Entry 7F5Y (X-ray diffraction, 1.92 A resolution); this record covers chains A and B.

[Chain A (and B)]
Protein: Single-stranded DNA-binding protein
From: Mycobacterium tuberculosis (strain ATCC 25618 / H37Rv)
Notes: chain B of this document is another copy of the same molecule, construct and numbering; everything in this record applies to it too
Reference sequence: P9WGD5 (SSB_MYCTU); numbering as in UniProt (aligned over 1-164)
Amino-acid sequence (166 residues; numbered -1 to 164; the number before each row is that of its first residue; numbers below 1 keep their minus sign (Lys-1 is residue -1)):
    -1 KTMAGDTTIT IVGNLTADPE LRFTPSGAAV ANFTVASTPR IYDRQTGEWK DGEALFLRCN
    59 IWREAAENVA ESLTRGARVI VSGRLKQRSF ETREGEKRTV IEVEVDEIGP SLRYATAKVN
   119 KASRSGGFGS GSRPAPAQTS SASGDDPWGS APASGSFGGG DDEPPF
Unresolved in the structure: 39-47, 89-91, 120-164 (chain B: -1 to 0, 121-164)
Sequence notes: expression tag (-1 to 0)
Curated features (UniProtKB/Swiss-Prot):
  - mutagenesis: Asn12 (N12S: 2-fold increase of stimulation of DnaB helicase activity; when associated with L-132), Phe21 (F21L: No longer stimulates DnaB helicase activity), Pro132 (P132L: 2-fold increase of stimulation of DnaB helicase activity; when associated with S-12), Pro145 to Phe164 (Loss of interaction with DnaB, weakly stimulates helicase activity of DnaB), Phe155 to Phe164 (Still interacts with DnaB)

[Chain A / chain B interface]
Contacting residue pairs (67; chain A residue first):
  Lys-1(A) with Tyr40(B); Trp47(B)
  Thr0(A) with Trp47(B)
  Thr8(A) with Thr8(B), hydrogen bond
  Val10(A) with Glu105(B)
  Ala63(A) with Leu110(B)
  Asn66(A) with Leu110(B), hydrogen bond (side chain-backbone); Arg111(B), hydrogen bond (side chain-backbone); Ala113(B); Thr114(B)
  Val67(A) with Leu110(B), hydrophobic
  Glu69(A) with Thr114(B)
  Ser70(A) with Leu110(B); Thr114(B); Ala115(B), hydrogen bond (side chain-backbone)
  Leu71(A) with Leu110(B), hydrophobic
  Arg76(A) with Glu105(B), salt bridge
  Ile78(A) with Ile78(B), hydrophobic; Ser80(B); Glu105(B); Ile106(B); Gly107(B)
  Ser80(A) with Ile78(B)
  Asp104(A) with Arg111(B), hydrogen bond (backbone-side chain)
  Glu105(A) with Val10(B); Arg76(B), salt bridge; Ile78(B); Ser109(B), hydrogen bond; Arg111(B), salt bridge
  Ile106(A) with Ile78(B); Pro108(B); Ser109(B); Leu110(B), hydrogen bond (backbone-backbone)
  Gly107(A) with Ile78(B); Pro108(B)
  Pro108(A) with Gly107(B); Pro108(B); Val117(B), hydrophobic
  Ser109(A) with Glu105(B), hydrogen bond; Ile106(B)
  Leu110(A) with Asn66(B), hydrogen bond (backbone-side chain); Ser70(B); Leu71(B), hydrophobic; Ile106(B), hydrogen bond (backbone-backbone)
  Arg111(A) with Asn66(B), hydrogen bond (backbone-side chain); Asp104(B); Glu105(B), salt bridge
  Tyr112(A) with Ala120(B), hydrogen bond (backbone-backbone)
  Ala113(A) with Asn66(B), hydrogen bond (backbone-side chain); Asn118(B); Lys119(B)
  Thr114(A) with Asn66(B); Ser70(B); Val117(B); Asn118(B), hydrogen bond (backbone-backbone)
  Ala115(A) with Ser70(B), hydrogen bond (backbone-side chain); Lys116(B)
  Lys116(A) with Thr114(B); Ala115(B); Lys116(B), hydrogen bond (backbone-backbone); Asn118(B)
  Val117(A) with Pro108(B), hydrophobic; Thr114(B)
  Asn118(A) with Ala113(B); Thr114(B), hydrogen bond (backbone-backbone)
  Lys119(A) with Tyr112(B); Ala113(B)
Interface residues without a listed pair, chain A (30 interface residues in all): Val79
Interface residues without a listed pair, chain B (31 interface residues in all): Ala63, Val67, Glu69, Val79

[Overview]
The interface between chain A and chain B involves 30 residues on one side and 31 on the other, with 17
hydrogen bonds and 4 salt bridges. Polar pairs include Arg76(A)-Glu105(B), Glu105(A)-Arg111(B) and
Thr8(A)-Thr8(B). UniProt lists 13 mutagenesis sites on chain A.
Both chains are Single-stranded DNA-binding protein (Mycobacterium tuberculosis (strain ATCC 25618 / H37Rv)).
Entry 7F5Y (Crystal structure of the single-stranded dna-binding protein from Mycobacterium tuberculosis- Form
III) was determined by X-ray diffraction together with 7F5Z from the same study.
